4GUQ - chains A and B of the 4 polymer chains in the assembly; structure by X-ray diffraction, 3.70 A resolution.

[Chain A (and B)]
Protein: Tumor protein p73
From: Homo sapiens
Notes: chain B of this document is another copy of the same molecule, construct and numbering; everything in this record applies to it too
UniProt: O15350 (P73_HUMAN); numbering as in UniProt (aligned over 115-312)
Sequence (210 residues; row label = number of the first residue in the row):
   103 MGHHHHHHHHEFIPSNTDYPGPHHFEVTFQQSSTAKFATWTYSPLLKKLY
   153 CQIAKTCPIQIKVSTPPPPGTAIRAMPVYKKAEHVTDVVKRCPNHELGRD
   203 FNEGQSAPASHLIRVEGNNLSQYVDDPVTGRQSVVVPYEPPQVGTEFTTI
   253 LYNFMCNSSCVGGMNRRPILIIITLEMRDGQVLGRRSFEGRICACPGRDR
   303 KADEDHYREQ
Disordered / not traced: 103-112 (chain B: 103-112, 166, 312)
Construct notes: initiating methionine (103); expression tag (104-114); engineered mutation Phe-139 (Ser in O15350)
Metal / ion sites: Zn2+: Cys-194, His-197, Cys-258, Cys-262
Swiss-Prot annotation at these positions:
  - binding site (Zn(2+)): Cys-194, His-197, Cys-258, Cys-262
Reported in the primary citation:
  - contacts within the chain: Ser-135/Phe-139 (hydrophobic contact), Ala-137/Phe-139 (hydrophobic contact)
  - conformationally variable residues (loop rearrangement, order/disorder transition, side-chain flip): Tyr-121 to Ala-140, Ile-161 to Gly-172, Asn-204 to Gln-207, Gly-206 to Ser-208, Val-245 to Phe-249
  - mutagenesis - S139F (Kd 230 nM): increased binding to GGGCA full-site
  - mutagenesis - S139F: decreased binding to GAACA 1 2-site RE
  - mutagenesis - S260N: decreased expression

[How chain A and chain B interact]
Residue-residue contacts (9):
  Cys-194(A) / Asn-196(B)
  Pro-195(A) / Asn-196(B)
  Asn-196(A) / Cys-194(B)
  Asn-196(A) / Pro-195(B)
  Asn-196(A) / Asn-196(B)  hydrogen bond (side chain-backbone)
  Asn-196(A) / Val-263(B)  hydrogen bond (side chain-backbone)
  Asn-196(A) / Gly-264(B)
  Val-263(A) / Asn-196(B)  hydrogen bond (backbone-side chain)
  Gly-264(A) / Asn-196(B)
Interface residues without a listed pair, chain A (7 interface residues in all): Leu-199, Gly-265
Interface residues without a listed pair, chain B (6 interface residues in all): Leu-199

[Summary]
7 residues of chain A and 6 residues of chain B are in contact, with 3 hydrogen bonds. Polar pairs include
Asn-196(A)/Asn-196(B) and Asn-196(A)/Val-263(B). UniProt lists 4 Zn2+-binding residues on chain A. The paper
reports that S139F of chain A increases binding to GGGCA full-site; conformational variability at Tyr-121(A),
Ile-161(A) and Asn-204(A) among others.
Chain A and chain B are both Tumor protein p73 (Homo sapiens); the structure, Structure of mutS139F p73 DNA
binding domain complexed with 20BP DNA response element, was determined by X-ray diffraction.
